PDB entry 8I8B | electron microscopy, 4.31 A resolution (low resolution: residue-level contacts below are approximate; hydrogen-bond / salt-bridge calls are withheld) | chains F and H of the 14 polymer chains in the assembly

[Chain F]
Molecule: P40
From: Autographa californica multiple nucleopolyhedrovirus
UniProtKB: A0A0N7CQX9 (A0A0N7CQX9_9ABAC); residue numbers follow UniProt; this construct covers 1-361
Chain sequence (361 residues; numbered 1 to 361; the number before each row is that of its first residue):
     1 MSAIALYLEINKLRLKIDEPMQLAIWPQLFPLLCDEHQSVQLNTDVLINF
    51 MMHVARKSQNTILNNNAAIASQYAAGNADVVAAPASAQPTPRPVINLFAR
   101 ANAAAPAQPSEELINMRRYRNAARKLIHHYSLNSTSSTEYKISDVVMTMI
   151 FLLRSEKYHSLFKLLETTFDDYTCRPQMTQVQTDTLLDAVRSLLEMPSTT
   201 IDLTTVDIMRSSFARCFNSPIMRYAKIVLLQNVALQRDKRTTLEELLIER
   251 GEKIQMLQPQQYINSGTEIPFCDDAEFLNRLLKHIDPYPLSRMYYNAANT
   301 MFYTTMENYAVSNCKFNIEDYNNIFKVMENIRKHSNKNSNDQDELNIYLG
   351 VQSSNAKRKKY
Not modelled in the structure: 1-111, 336-361

[Chain H]
Molecule: Occlusion-derived virus envelope/capsid protein
From: Autographa californica multiple nucleopolyhedrovirus
UniProtKB: A0A0N7CT36 (A0A0N7CT36_9ABAC); numbering as in UniProt (aligned over 1-290)
Chain sequence (290 residues; numbered 1 to 290; the number before each row is that of its first residue):
     1 MKRIKCNKVRTVTEIVNSDEKIQKTYELAEFDLKNLSSLESYETLKIKLA
    51 LSKYMAMLSTLEMTQPLLEIFRNKADTRQIAAVVFSTLAFIHNRFHPLVT
   101 NFTNKMEFVVTETNDTSIPGEPILFTENEGVLLCSVDRPSIVKMLSREFD
   151 TEALVNFENDNCNVRIAKTFGASKRKNTTRSDDYESNKQPNYDMDLSDFS
   201 ITEVEATQYLTLLLTVEHAYLHYYIFKNYGVFEYCKSLTDHSLFTNKLRS
   251 TMSTKTSNLLLSKFKFTIEDFDKINSNSVTSGFNIYNFNK
Not modelled in the structure: 1-5, 160-197, 272-290

[Interface between chain F and chain H]
Contacting residue pairs (49; chain F residue first):
  Lys226(F) - Ile268(H)
  Ile227(F) - Thr267(H)
  Ile227(F) - Ile268(H)
  Val228(F) - Phe266(H)
  Val228(F) - Thr267(H)
  Val228(F) - Glu269(H)
  Leu229(F) - Asn156(H)
  Leu229(F) - Phe157(H)
  Leu229(F) - Phe264(H)
  Leu229(F) - Lys265(H)
  Leu230(F) - Phe157(H)
  Leu230(F) - Asn159(H)
  Leu230(F) - Lys265(H)
  Gln231(F) - Phe157(H)
  Gln231(F) - Asn159(H)
  Gln231(F) - Ser262(H)
  Gln231(F) - Lys263(H)
  Gln231(F) - Phe264(H)
  Gln231(F) - Lys265(H)
  Asn232(F) - Asn159(H)
  Val233(F) - Leu36(H)
  Ala234(F) - Leu36(H)
  Ala234(F) - Glu40(H)
  Leu235(F) - Leu39(H)
  Ser291(F) - Ile15(H)
  Arg292(F) - Glu20(H)
  Tyr294(F) - Thr13(H)
  Tyr295(F) - Thr13(H)
  Tyr295(F) - Ile15(H)
  Tyr295(F) - Glu20(H)
  Tyr295(F) - Lys21(H)
  Tyr295(F) - Ile22(H)
  Ala298(F) - Thr13(H)
  Asn299(F) - Thr11(H)
  Asn299(F) - Ile22(H)
  Asn299(F) - Lys24(H)
  Asn299(F) - Tyr26(H)
  Phe302(F) - Thr11(H)
  Tyr303(F) - Glu30(H)
  Met306(F) - Phe31(H)
  Glu307(F) - Lys34(H)
  Val311(F) - Tyr42(H)
  Asn313(F) - Asn35(H)
  Asn313(F) - Tyr42(H)
  Glu319(F) - Arg10(H)
  Asn330(F) - Glu14(H)
  Lys333(F) - Val16(H)
  His334(F) - Glu14(H)
  His334(F) - Val16(H)
Also at the interface, not in a pair above, chain F (29 interface residues in all): Lys239, Ala310, Lys326
Also at the interface, not in a pair above, chain H (34 interface residues in all): Val9, Ser38, Ser250, Thr256

[In short]
Chain F and chain H form an interface of 29 and 34 residues respectively.
Here chain F is P40 and chain H is Occlusion-derived virus envelope/capsid protein, both from Autographa
californica multiple nucleopolyhedrovirus. Entry 8I8B (Outer shell and inner layer structures of Autographa
californica multiple nucleopolyhedrovirus (AcMNPV)) was determined by electron microscopy together with 8I8A
and 8I8C from the same study.
